Entry 4AL5 (X-ray diffraction, 2.00 A resolution); this record covers chains A and B.

[Chain A]
Protein: CSY4 endoribonuclease
Organism: Pseudomonas aeruginosa
UniProt: Q02MM2 (Q02MM2_PSEAB); residues 21-187 here correspond to UniProt positions 1-167 (UniProt number = residue number - 20)
Amino-acid sequence (191 residues; numbered -3 to 187; the number before each row is that of its first residue; numbers below 1 keep their minus sign (Gly-3 is residue -3)):
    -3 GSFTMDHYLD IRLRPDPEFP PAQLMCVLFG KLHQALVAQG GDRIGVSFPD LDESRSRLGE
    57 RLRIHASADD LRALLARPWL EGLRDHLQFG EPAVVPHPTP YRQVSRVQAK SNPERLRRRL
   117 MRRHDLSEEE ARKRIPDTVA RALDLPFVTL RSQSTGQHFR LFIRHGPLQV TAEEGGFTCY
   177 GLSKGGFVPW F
Unresolved in the structure: -3 to -2
Sequence notes: expression tag (-3 to 0); engineered mutation Cys22 (Ser in Q02MM2)
Reported in the primary citation:
  - catalytic residues: His29, Ser148
  - mutagenesis - H29A: abolished catalytic activity
  - mutagenesis - H29K (130-fold), S148A (8000-fold), S150A (350-fold), T151A (350-fold), Y176A (130-fold), Y176F (13-fold): decreased catalytic activity
  - mutagenesis - H29A: unchanged binding to Csy1-3 and a mature crRNA
  - catalytic residues: Ser150, Thr151 (proposed by the authors, not directly observed)
  - binding site for the 20-nt RNA strand (chain B): Arg102, Leu139, Ser148, Phe155, Tyr176
  - contacts within the chain: His29-Tyr176 (pi stacking)

[Chain B]
Molecule: 20-nt RNA strand
Sequence (20 nucleotides; numbered 2 to 21; the number before each row is that of its first residue):
     2 UUCACUGCCG UAUAGGCAGC
Unresolved in the structure: 2-3
Reported in the primary citation:
  - contacts within the chain: C6-G20 (hydrogen bond), A19-G20 (pi stacking)

[How chain A and chain B interact]
Residue-residue contacts (49):
  His29(A) - C21(B)  salt bridge to the phosphate
  Arg102(A) - A19(B)  base contact
  Arg102(A) - G20(B)  hydrogen bond to the base
  Gln104(A) - C18(B)  hydrogen bond to the base
  Gln104(A) - A19(B)  hydrogen bond to the base
  Ser107(A) - A5(B)  sugar contact
  Ser107(A) - C6(B)  hydrogen bond to the phosphate
  Asn108(A) - C6(B)  hydrogen bond to the phosphate
  Asn108(A) - U7(B)  phosphate contact
  Arg111(A) - C6(B)  salt bridge to the phosphate
  Arg111(A) - U7(B)  salt bridge to the phosphate
  Arg111(A) - G8(B)  phosphate contact
  Leu112(A) - U14(B)  sugar contact
  Arg114(A) - U7(B)  salt bridge to the phosphate
  Arg114(A) - G8(B)  salt bridge to the phosphate
  Arg115(A) - C9(B)  salt bridge to the phosphate
  Arg115(A) - C10(B)  salt bridge to the phosphate
  Arg115(A) - G11(B)  hydrogen bond to the base
  Leu116(A) - A13(B)  sugar contact
  Arg119(A) - C10(B)  salt bridge to the phosphate
  Arg119(A) - G11(B)  salt bridge to the phosphate
  Arg119(A) - U12(B)  salt bridge to the phosphate
  Arg119(A) - A13(B)  salt bridge to the phosphate
  His120(A) - U12(B)  hydrogen bond to the phosphate
  His120(A) - A13(B)  salt bridge to the phosphate
  Arg130(A) - U14(B)  hydrogen bond to the base
  Ile131(A) - U14(B)  base contact
  Val135(A) - U14(B)  phosphate contact
  Val135(A) - A15(B)  phosphate contact
  Ala138(A) - A5(B)  base contact
  Leu139(A) - A5(B)  hydrogen bond to the base
  Ser148(A) - G20(B)  hydrogen bond to the sugar
  Ser148(A) - C21(B)  phosphate contact
  Gln149(A) - C21(B)  hydrogen bond to the phosphate
  Ser150(A) - G20(B)  hydrogen bond to the phosphate
  Ser150(A) - C21(B)  hydrogen bond to the phosphate
  Thr151(A) - G20(B)  hydrogen bond to the base
  Gln153(A) - C6(B)  hydrogen bond to the sugar
  Gln153(A) - U7(B)  sugar contact
  Gln153(A) - G20(B)  base contact
  His154(A) - C6(B)  sugar contact
  Phe155(A) - C6(B)  base contact
  Phe155(A) - G20(B)  stacking on the base
  Arg156(A) - C4(B)  hydrogen bond to the phosphate
  Arg156(A) - A5(B)  hydrogen bond to the base
  Phe158(A) - A5(B)  base contact
  Thr174(A) - A19(B)  phosphate contact
  Cys175(A) - G20(B)  hydrogen bond to the phosphate
  Tyr176(A) - G20(B)  hydrogen bond to the sugar
Interface residues without a listed pair, chain A (31 interface residues in all): Arg137, Arg147

[Summary]
31 residues of chain A and 16 residues of chain B are in contact; the contacts include 19 hydrogen bonds, 12
salt bridges and 1 aromatic stacking contact. Among the polar pairs are Arg102(A)-G20(B), Gln104(A)-C18(B) and
Gln104(A)-A19(B). The paper reports catalytic residues His29(A), Ser148(A) and Ser150(A) among others; H29K,
S148A and S150A of chain A, among others, reduce catalytic activity; 7 substitutions were tested in all.
Chain A is CSY4 endoribonuclease (Pseudomonas aeruginosa) and chain B is a 20-nt RNA strand; the structure,
Crystal structure of the Csy4-crRNA product complex, was determined by X-ray diffraction (same publication as
4AL6).
